PDB entry 2ZP8 | X-ray diffraction, 3.20 A resolution | chains I and J of the 10 polymer chains in the assembly

== Chain I (and J) ==
Molecule: Tryptophan RNA-binding attenuator protein-inhibitory protein
From: Bacillus subtilis
Notes: chain J of this document is another copy of the same molecule, construct and numbering; everything in this record applies to it too
UniProt: O31466 (RTPA_BACSU); residues 1-53 here = UniProt positions 1-53
Amino-acid sequence (53 residues; row label = number of the first residue in the row):
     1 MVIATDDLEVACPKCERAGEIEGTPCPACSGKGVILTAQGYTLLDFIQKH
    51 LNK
Ion coordination: Zn2+: C12, C15, C26, C29

== How chain I and chain J interact ==
Residue-residue contacts (27):
  V2(I) - V2(J)  hydrophobic
  Q39(I) - M1(J)
  Q39(I) - V2(J)  hydrogen bond (side chain-backbone)
  Q39(I) - I3(J)  hydrogen bond (side chain-backbone)
  T42(I) - M1(J)
  T42(I) - I3(J)
  T42(I) - A4(J)
  T42(I) - T5(J)
  L43(I) - L43(J)  hydrophobic
  F46(I) - L8(J)  hydrophobic
  F46(I) - E9(J)
  F46(I) - L36(J)  hydrophobic
  F46(I) - G40(J)
  I47(I) - I47(J)  hydrophobic
  K49(I) - E9(J)  salt bridge
  K49(I) - K32(J)  hydrogen bond (backbone-side chain)
  K49(I) - V34(J)
  H50(I) - E9(J)  salt bridge
  H50(I) - K32(J)  hydrogen bond
  H50(I) - V34(J)
  H50(I) - L36(J)
  H50(I) - L44(J)
  L51(I) - L44(J)
  L51(I) - I47(J)  hydrophobic
  L51(I) - Q48(J)
  N52(I) - Q48(J)  hydrogen bond
  K53(I) - K32(J)
Other interface residues (no listed pair), chain J (16 interface residues in all): L51

== Summary ==
11 residues of chain I and 16 residues of chain J are in contact; the contacts include 5 hydrogen bonds and 2
salt bridges. Polar contacts include K49(I)-E9(J), H50(I)-E9(J) and Q39(I)-V2(J). C12(I), C15(I), C26(I) and
C29(I) coordinate Zn2+.
Chain I and chain J are both Tryptophan RNA-binding attenuator protein-inhibitory protein (Bacillus subtilis);
the structure, The Nature of the TRAP:Anti-TRAP complex, was determined by X-ray diffraction together with
2ZP9 from the same study.
